7ARB - chains A and J of the 47 polymer chains in the assembly; structure by electron microscopy, 3.41 A resolution.

Chain A:
Protein: NADH-ubiquinone oxidoreductase chain 3
Source organism: Arabidopsis thaliana
Notes: EC 7.1.1.2
UniProt: P92533 (NU3M_ARATH); numbering as in UniProt (aligned over 1-119)
Chain sequence (119 residues; row label = number of the first residue in the row):
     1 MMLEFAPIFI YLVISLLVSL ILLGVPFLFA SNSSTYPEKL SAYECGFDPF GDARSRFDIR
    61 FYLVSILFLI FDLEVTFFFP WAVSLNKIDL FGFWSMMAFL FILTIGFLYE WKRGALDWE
Not modelled in the structure: 30-55, 119

Chain J:
Protein: NADH-ubiquinone oxidoreductase chain 6
Source organism: Arabidopsis thaliana
Notes: EC 7.1.1.2
UniProt: A0A2P2CLG1 (A0A2P2CLG1_ARATH); numbering as in UniProt (aligned over 1-205)
Chain sequence (205 residues; each row starts with the number of its first residue):
     1 MILSVLSSLA LVSGLMVVRA KNPVHSVLFF ILVFCDTSGL LLLLGLDFFA MIFLVVYIGA
    61 IAVLFLFVVM MFHIQIAEIH EEVLRYLPVS GIIGLIFWWE MFFILDNESI PLLPTQRNTT
   121 SLRYTVYAGK VRSWTNLETL GNLLYTYYFV WFLVSSLILL VAMIGAIVLT MHRTTKVKRQ
   181 DVFRRNAIDF RRTIMRRTTD PLTIY
Not modelled in the structure: 78-104, 175-205

How chain A and chain J interact:
Pairs across the interface - 72 pairs, chain A then chain J:
  Met2(A) - Leu42(J)
  Met2(A) - Gly45(J)
  Met2(A) - Asp47(J)
  Phe5(A) - Leu42(J)  hydrophobic
  Phe9(A) - Leu42(J)  hydrophobic
  Arg56(A) - Met71(J)
  Phe57(A) - Met71(J)
  Phe57(A) - Phe72(J)  hydrophobic
  Asp58(A) - Met71(J)
  Ile59(A) - Thr170(J)
  Phe61(A) - Phe67(J)
  Phe61(A) - Met71(J)  hydrophobic
  Tyr62(A) - Leu64(J)  hydrophobic
  Tyr62(A) - Thr170(J)
  Leu63(A) - Thr170(J)
  Leu63(A) - Met171(J)  hydrophobic
  Ser65(A) - Leu64(J)
  Ser65(A) - Phe67(J)
  Ile66(A) - Leu64(J)  hydrophobic
  Ile66(A) - Ala166(J)  hydrophobic
  Phe68(A) - Gly59(J)
  Phe68(A) - Ala60(J)  hydrophobic
  Leu69(A) - Ala60(J)  hydrophobic
  Leu69(A) - Ile61(J)  hydrophobic
  Ile70(A) - Leu159(J)  hydrophobic
  Ile70(A) - Met163(J)  hydrophobic
  Phe71(A) - Met163(J)  hydrophobic
  Asp72(A) - Val55(J)
  Leu73(A) - Leu159(J)  hydrophobic
  Thr76(A) - Ile52(J)
  Thr76(A) - Val56(J)
  Phe77(A) - Tyr145(J)  hydrogen bond (backbone-side chain)
  Phe77(A) - Phe152(J)  hydrophobic
  Phe79(A) - Ile52(J)  hydrophobic
  Phe79(A) - Leu137(J)
  Pro80(A) - Leu137(J)  hydrophobic
  Pro80(A) - Gly141(J)
  Pro80(A) - Tyr145(J)
  Trp81(A) - Tyr145(J)  hydrogen bond (backbone-side chain)
  Val83(A) - Leu137(J)  hydrophobic
  Val83(A) - Glu138(J)
  Ser84(A) - Gly141(J)  hydrogen bond (side chain-backbone)
  Ser84(A) - Asn142(J)
  Lys87(A) - Trp134(J)
  Lys87(A) - Glu138(J)  salt bridge
  Lys87(A) - Asn142(J)
  Ile88(A) - Gly141(J)
  Ile88(A) - Asn142(J)
  Ile88(A) - Thr146(J)
  Phe91(A) - Thr146(J)
  Phe91(A) - Phe149(J)  hydrophobic
  Gly92(A) - Tyr145(J)
  Gly92(A) - Thr146(J)
  Ser95(A) - Tyr145(J)  hydrogen bond (side chain-backbone)
  Ser95(A) - Phe149(J)
  Ser95(A) - Leu153(J)
  Met96(A) - Tyr145(J)  hydrophobic
  Met96(A) - Phe152(J)  hydrophobic
  Phe99(A) - Phe152(J)  hydrophobic
  Phe99(A) - Ser156(J)
  Ile102(A) - Ser156(J)
  Ile102(A) - Leu160(J)  hydrophobic
  Leu103(A) - Leu159(J)  hydrophobic
  Gly106(A) - Leu160(J)
  Tyr109(A) - Ile164(J)  hydrophobic
  Tyr109(A) - Ile167(J)  hydrophobic
  Tyr109(A) - Val168(J)
  Glu110(A) - Met163(J)
  Glu110(A) - Ile167(J)
  Arg113(A) - Ile167(J)
  Arg113(A) - Arg173(J)
  Gly114(A) - Arg173(J)
Other interface residues (no listed pair), chain A (45 interface residues in all): Met1, Phe78, Ala98, Phe107, Lys112, Ala115
Other interface residues (no listed pair), chain J (42 interface residues in all): Phe48, Met51, Val68, Thr135, Leu144, Ser155, Leu157, Ala162

Summary:
Chain A and chain J form an interface of 45 and 42 residues respectively; the contacts include 4 hydrogen
bonds and 1 salt bridge. Among the polar pairs are Lys87(A)-Glu138(J), Phe77(A)-Tyr145(J) and
Trp81(A)-Tyr145(J).
Chain A is NADH-ubiquinone oxidoreductase chain 3 and chain J is NADH-ubiquinone oxidoreductase chain 6, both
from Arabidopsis thaliana; the structure, Cryo-EM structure of Arabidopsis thaliana Complex-I (complete
composition), was determined by electron microscopy (same publication as 7AQQ, 7AQR, 7AQW, 7AR7, 7AR8, 7AR9,
7ARC and 7ARD).
